6GOV - chains A and N of the 13 polymer chains in the assembly; structure by electron microscopy, 3.70 A resolution.

[Chain A]
Molecule: Transcription termination/antitermination protein NusA
Source organism: Escherichia coli O157:H7
Reference sequence: P0AFF8 (NUSA_ECO57); residues 1-495 here = UniProt positions 1-495
Amino-acid sequence (497 residues; numbered -1 to 495; the number before each row is that of its first residue; numbers below 1 keep their minus sign (Gly-1 is residue -1)):
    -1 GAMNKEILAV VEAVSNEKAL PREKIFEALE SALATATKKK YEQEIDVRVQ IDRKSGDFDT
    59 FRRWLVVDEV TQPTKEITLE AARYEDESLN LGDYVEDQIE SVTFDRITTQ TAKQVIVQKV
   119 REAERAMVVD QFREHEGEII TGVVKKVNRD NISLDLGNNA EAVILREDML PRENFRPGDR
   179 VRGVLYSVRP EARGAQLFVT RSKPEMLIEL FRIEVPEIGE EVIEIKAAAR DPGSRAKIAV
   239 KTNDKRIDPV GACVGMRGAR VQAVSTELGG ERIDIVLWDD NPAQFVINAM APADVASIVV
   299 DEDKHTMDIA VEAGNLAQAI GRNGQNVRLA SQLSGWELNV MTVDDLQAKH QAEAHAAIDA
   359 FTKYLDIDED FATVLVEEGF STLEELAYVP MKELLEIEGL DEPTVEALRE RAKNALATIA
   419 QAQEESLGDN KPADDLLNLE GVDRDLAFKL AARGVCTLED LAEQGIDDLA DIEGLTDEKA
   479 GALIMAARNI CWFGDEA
Disordered / not traced: -1 to 0, 421-495
Sequence notes: expression tag (-1 to 0); conflict Ala358 (Thr in P0AFF8)
What the authors report for this chain:
  - binding site for TRANSCRIPTION BUBBLE (66-nt RNA): Arg147, Arg164 (proposed by the authors, not directly observed)

[Chain N]
Molecule: Antitermination protein N
Source organism: Escherichia phage lambda
Reference sequence: P03045 (REGN_LAMBD); residues 1-107 here = UniProt positions 1-107
Amino-acid sequence (110 residues; row label = number of the first residue in the row; numbers below 1 keep their minus sign (Leu-2 is residue -2)):
    -2 LGSMDAQTRR RERRAEKQAQ WKAANPLLVG VSAKPVNRPI LSLNRKPKSR VESALNPIDL
    58 TVLAEYHKQI ESNLQRIERK NQRTWYSKPG ERGITCSGRQ KIKGKSIPLI
Sequence notes: expression tag (-2 to 0)
What the authors report for this chain:
  - binding site for I (65-nt DNA): Arg80

[Chain A / chain N interface]
Contacting residue pairs (61; chain A residue first):
  Ala11(A) - Asn70(N)  hydrogen bond (backbone-side chain)
  Ser13(A) - Gln66(N)  hydrogen bond (backbone-side chain)
  Asn14(A) - Tyr63(N)
  Asn14(A) - Gln66(N)  hydrogen bond
  Leu18(A) - Val59(N)  hydrophobic
  Leu18(A) - Tyr63(N)  hydrophobic
  Val118(A) - Tyr63(N)
  Glu122(A) - Leu60(N)
  Glu122(A) - Tyr63(N)
  Met125(A) - Val59(N)  hydrophobic
  Gln129(A) - Ile55(N)
  Glu132(A) - Lys45(N)  hydrogen bond (backbone-side chain)
  His133(A) - Ile55(N)
  Glu136(A) - Lys45(N)  salt bridge
  Glu136(A) - Ser50(N)  hydrogen bond
  Leu154(A) - Pro54(N)
  Leu154(A) - Ile55(N)  hydrophobic
  Gly155(A) - Ile55(N)
  Asn156(A) - Ile55(N)
  Asn156(A) - Asp56(N)
  Asn156(A) - Leu57(N)  hydrogen bond (backbone-backbone)
  Asn156(A) - Thr58(N)  hydrogen bond (backbone-backbone)
  Asn157(A) - Leu57(N)
  Asn157(A) - Thr58(N)
  Ala158(A) - Ile55(N)  hydrophobic
  Ala158(A) - Leu57(N)  hydrophobic
  Pro202(A) - Arg35(N)
  Glu203(A) - Arg35(N)  salt bridge
  Glu203(A) - Pro36(N)
  Ile206(A) - Arg35(N)
  Ile206(A) - Ile37(N)  hydrophobic
  Glu207(A) - Arg42(N)  salt bridge
  Arg210(A) - Arg42(N)
  Ile211(A) - Arg47(N)
  Ala226(A) - Arg35(N)  hydrogen bond (backbone-side chain)
  Gln316(A) - Leu-2(N)
  Gly319(A) - Asp2(N)
  Arg320(A) - Met1(N)
  Arg320(A) - Asp2(N)  salt bridge
  Arg326(A) - Ser29(N)
  Ser329(A) - Ser29(N)  hydrogen bond
  Gln330(A) - Ser29(N)
  Gln330(A) - Ala30(N)
  Gly333(A) - Lys31(N)  hydrogen bond (backbone-side chain)
  Gly333(A) - Pro32(N)
  Trp334(A) - Lys31(N)
  Glu335(A) - Val26(N)
  Glu335(A) - Gly27(N)  hydrogen bond (side chain-backbone)
  Glu335(A) - Val28(N)
  Glu335(A) - Lys31(N)
  Asn337(A) - Leu24(N)
  Asn337(A) - Leu25(N)  hydrogen bond (side chain-backbone)
  Val338(A) - Leu24(N)  hydrophobic
  Asp343(A) - Lys19(N)  salt bridge
  Asp343(A) - Leu24(N)
  Leu344(A) - Leu24(N)
  Ala346(A) - Lys19(N)
  Ala346(A) - Asn22(N)
  Lys347(A) - Leu24(N)
  Ala350(A) - Ala21(N)
  Ala350(A) - Asn22(N)
Other interface residues (no listed pair), chain A (47 interface residues in all): Glu15, Glu134, Gly135, Glu159, His303, Ala315, Asn321, His353
Other interface residues (no listed pair), chain N (38 interface residues in all): Ser0, Gln4, Thr5, Gln15, Pro23, Ala61

[Overview]
The interface between chain A and chain N involves 47 residues on one side and 38 on the other; the contacts
include 12 hydrogen bonds and 5 salt bridges. Polar contacts include Glu136(A)-Lys45(N), Glu203(A)-Arg35(N)
and Glu207(A)-Arg42(N). The paper reports a binding site for TRANSCRIPTION BUBBLE (66-nt RNA) at Arg147(A) and
Arg164(A); a binding site for I (65-nt DNA) at Arg80(N).
Here chain A is Transcription termination/antitermination protein NusA (Escherichia coli O157:H7) and chain N
is Antitermination protein N (Escherichia phage lambda). Entry 6GOV (Structure of THE RNA POLYMERASE
LAMBDA-BASED ANTITERMINATION COMPLEX) was determined by electron microscopy.
